Entry 5OVU (X-ray diffraction, 2.10 A resolution); this record covers chains A and B.

== Chain A (and B) ==
Protein: Beta-proteobacteria proteasome homologue
From: Cupriavidus metallidurans
Notes: chain B of this document is another copy of the same molecule, construct and numbering; everything in this record applies to it too
UniProt: Q1LP42 (Q1LP42_CUPMC); residues 1-197 here correspond to UniProt positions 2-198 (UniProt number = residue number + 1)
Amino-acid sequence (197 residues; row label = number of the first residue in the row):
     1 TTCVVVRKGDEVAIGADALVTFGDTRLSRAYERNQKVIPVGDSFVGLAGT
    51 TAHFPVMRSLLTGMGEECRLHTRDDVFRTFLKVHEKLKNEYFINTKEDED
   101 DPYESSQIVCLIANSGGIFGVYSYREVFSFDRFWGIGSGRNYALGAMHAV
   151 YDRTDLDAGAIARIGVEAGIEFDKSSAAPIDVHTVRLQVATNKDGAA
Not modelled in the structure: 30-31, 189-197 (chain B: 31-33, 189-197)
Residues lining bound ligands:
  - malonate ion (MLI), molecule 1: Phe-22, Tyr-103, Ile-108, Gly-120, Val-121, Tyr-122, Phe-128, Phe-130, Trp-134, Gly-135, Ile-136, Arg-140
  - malonate ion (MLI), molecule 2: Leu-27, Ser-28, Arg-29, Phe-130, Asp-131, Arg-132, Phe-133, Trp-134

== How chain A and chain B interact ==
Residue-residue contacts - 21 pairs, chain A then chain B:
  Asn-141(A) with Tyr-142(B), hydrogen bond
  Tyr-142(A) with Asn-141(B), hydrogen bond; Gly-145(B)
  Leu-144(A) with Phe-172(B)
  Gly-145(A) with Tyr-142(B); Ala-146(B); Phe-172(B)
  Ala-146(A) with Gly-145(B); Ala-146(B); Ala-149(B), hydrophobic
  His-148(A) with Glu-171(B); Phe-172(B)
  Ala-149(A) with Ala-146(B), hydrophobic; Val-150(B), hydrophobic
  Val-150(A) with Ala-149(B), hydrophobic
  Arg-153(A) with Arg-153(B)
  Ile-164(A) with Ala-149(B), hydrophobic
  Glu-171(A) with His-148(B), salt bridge
  Phe-172(A) with Leu-144(B); Gly-145(B); His-148(B)
Interface residues without a listed pair, chain A (16 interface residues in all): Phe-133, Trp-134, Glu-167, Ala-168
Interface residues without a listed pair, chain B (15 interface residues in all): Phe-133, Trp-134, Ile-164, Ala-168

== Summary ==
16 residues of chain A face 15 of chain B across their interface, with 2 hydrogen bonds and 1 salt bridge.
Polar pairs include Glu-171(A)/His-148(B) and Asn-141(A)/Tyr-142(B). Bound to chain A: malonate ion.
Both chains are Beta-proteobacteria proteasome homologue (Cupriavidus metallidurans). Entry 5OVU (Cupriavidus
metallidurans BPH) was determined by X-ray diffraction together with 5OVS and 5OVT from the same study.
